4HH2 - chains B and C of the 4 polymer chains in the assembly; structure by X-ray diffraction, 2.80 A resolution.

Chain B (and C):
Name: Transcriptional regulator, PpsR
Organism: Rhodobacter sphaeroides
Notes: chain C of this document is another copy of the same molecule, construct and numbering; everything in this record applies to it too
Reference sequence: Q3J179 (Q3J179_RHOS4); numbering as in UniProt (aligned over 2-379)
Chain sequence (384 residues; row label = number of the first residue in the row; numbers below 1 keep their minus sign (Gly-4 is residue -4)):
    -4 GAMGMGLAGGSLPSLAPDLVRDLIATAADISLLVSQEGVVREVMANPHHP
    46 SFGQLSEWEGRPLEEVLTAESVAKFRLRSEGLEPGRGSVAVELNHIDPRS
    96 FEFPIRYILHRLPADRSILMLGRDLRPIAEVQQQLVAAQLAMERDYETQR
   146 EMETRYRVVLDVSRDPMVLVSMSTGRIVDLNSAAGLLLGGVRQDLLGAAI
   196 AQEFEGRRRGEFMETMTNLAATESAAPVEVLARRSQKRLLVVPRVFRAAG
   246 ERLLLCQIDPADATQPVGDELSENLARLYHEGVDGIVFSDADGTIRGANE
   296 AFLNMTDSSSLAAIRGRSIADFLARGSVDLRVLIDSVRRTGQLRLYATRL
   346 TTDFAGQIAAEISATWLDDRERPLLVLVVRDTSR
Not modelled in the structure: -4 to 5, 259-262, 379 (chain C: -4 to 5, 259-261, 379)
Construct notes: expression tag (-4 to 1)

How chain B and chain C interact:
Residue-residue contacts (32):
  Met167(B) with Glu209(C)
  Ser168(B) with Gly205(C); Glu206(C), hydrogen bond (backbone-backbone); Glu209(C)
  Gly205(B) with Ser168(C)
  Glu206(B) with Ser168(C), hydrogen bond (backbone-backbone)
  Glu209(B) with Met167(C); Ser168(C); Arg247(C), salt bridge
  Thr212(B) with Arg247(C)
  Asn213(B) with Arg242(C), hydrogen bond; Arg247(C)
  Phe241(B) with Phe349(C), hydrophobic
  Arg242(B) with Asn213(C), hydrogen bond; Thr217(C); Asn299(C); Asp302(C); Ser303(C), hydrogen bond (side chain-backbone); Ser304(C), hydrogen bond (side chain-backbone)
  Gly245(B) with Asn299(C)
  Arg247(B) with Glu209(C), salt bridge; Thr212(C); Asn213(C)
  Asn299(B) with Arg242(C); Gly245(C)
  Asp302(B) with Arg242(C)
  Ser303(B) with Arg242(C), hydrogen bond (backbone-side chain)
  Ser304(B) with Arg242(C), hydrogen bond (backbone-side chain)
  Ala307(B) with Ala307(C); Ala308(C)
  Ala308(B) with Ala307(C)
  Arg310(B) with Arg312(C)
Also at the interface, not in a pair above, chain B (26 interface residues in all): Ala216, Thr217, Arg239, Ala244, Leu298, Gly311, Arg312, Phe349
Also at the interface, not in a pair above, chain C (26 interface residues in all): Arg239, Phe241, Ala243, Ala244, Leu298, Arg310, Gly311

Summary:
Chain B and chain C each contribute 26 residues to their interface, with 8 hydrogen bonds and 2 salt bridges.
Among the polar pairs are Glu209(B)-Arg247(C), Asn213(B)-Arg242(C) and Arg242(B)-Ser303(C).
Chain B and chain C are both Transcriptional regulator, PpsR (Rhodobacter sphaeroides); the structure,
Structure of PpsR without the HTH motif from Rb. sphaeroides, was determined by X-ray diffraction together
with 4HH1 and 4HH3 from the same study.
